PDB entry 8SB5 | electron microscopy, 3.90 A resolution | chains A and G of the 12 polymer chains in the assembly

== Chain A ==
Molecule: CH848.10.17.SOSIP gp120
Organism: HIV-1 06TG.HT008
UniProtKB: A0A1W6IPB2 (A0A1W6IPB2_9HIV1); the construct lacks a stretch of the UniProt sequence and is renumbered around it, so the offset changes along the chain: 34-139 = UniProt 30-135; 150-185 = UniProt 136-171; 186-309 = UniProt 174-297; 312-321 = UniProt 298-307; 3 more segments
Chain sequence (471 residues; numbered 31 to 513 plus 3 insertion-coded residues; 15 numbers in that range are skipped by the numbering (no residue carries them; nothing is unmodelled there); the number before each row is that of its first residue; a row labelled like 185a-185b holds insertion residues (185a, then the next letters in order)):
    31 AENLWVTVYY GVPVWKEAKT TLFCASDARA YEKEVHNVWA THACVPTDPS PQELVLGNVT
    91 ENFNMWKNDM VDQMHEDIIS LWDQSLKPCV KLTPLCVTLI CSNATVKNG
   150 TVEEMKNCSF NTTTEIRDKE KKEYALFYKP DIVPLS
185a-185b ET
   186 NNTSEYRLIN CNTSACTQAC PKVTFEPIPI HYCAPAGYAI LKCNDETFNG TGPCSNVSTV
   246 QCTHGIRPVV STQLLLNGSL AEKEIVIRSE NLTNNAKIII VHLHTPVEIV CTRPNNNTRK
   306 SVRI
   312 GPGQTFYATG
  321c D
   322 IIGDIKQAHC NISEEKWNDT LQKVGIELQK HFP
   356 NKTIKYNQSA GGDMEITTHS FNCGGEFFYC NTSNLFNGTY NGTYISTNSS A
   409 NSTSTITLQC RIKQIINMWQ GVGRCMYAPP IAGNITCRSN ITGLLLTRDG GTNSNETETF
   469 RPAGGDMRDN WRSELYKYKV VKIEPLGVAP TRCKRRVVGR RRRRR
Not modelled in the structure: 31, 444, 506-513
Sequence notes: expression tag (31-33, 512-513); conflict Cys201 (Val189 in A0A1W6IPB2), Cys433 (Ala417 in A0A1W6IPB2), Lys490 (Glu474 in A0A1W6IPB2), Glu492 (Gln476 in A0A1W6IPB2), Val496 (Ile480 in A0A1W6IPB2), Arg500 (Gly484 in A0A1W6IPB2), Cys501 (Ala485 in A0A1W6IPB2), Gly507 (Glu491 in A0A1W6IPB2), Arg509 (Glu493 in A0A1W6IPB2), Arg510 (Lys494 in A0A1W6IPB2)
Disulfide bonds: Cys54-Cys74, Cys119-Cys205, Cys126-Cys196, Cys131-Cys157, Cys201-Cys433, Cys218-Cys247, Cys228-Cys239, Cys296-Cys331, Cys378-Cys445, Cys385-Cys418
Covalent attachments: N-acetylglucosamine (NAG) linked to Asn156, Asn442; glycan linked to Asn301, Asn332

== Chain G ==
Molecule: CH848.10.17.SOSIP gp41
Organism: HIV-1 06TG.HT008
Chain sequence (132 residues; each row starts with the number of its first residue; note: 21 numbers in that range are skipped by the numbering (no residue carries them; nothing is unmodelled there)):
   512 AVGIGAVFLG FLGAAGSTMG AASMTLTVQA RNLLSG
   569 TVWGIKQLQA RVLAVERYLR DQQLLGIWGC SGKLICCTNV PWNSSWSNRN LSEIWDNMTW
   629 LQWDKEISNY TQIIYGLLEE SQNQQEKNEQ DLLALD
Disulfide bonds: Cys598-Cys604

== Interface between chain A and chain G ==
Pairs across the interface (7):
  Thr37(A) with Gln658(G)
  Tyr39(A) with Gln658(G), hydrogen bond
  Arg500(A) with Ala662(G)
  Cys501(A) with Gln658(G)
  Lys502(A) with Leu661(G)
  Arg504(A) with Leu661(G); Asp664(G), salt bridge
Other interface residues (no listed pair), chain A (7 interface residues in all): Thr499

== In short ==
Chain A and chain G form an interface of 7 and 4 residues respectively, with 1 hydrogen bond and 1 salt
bridge. Polar pairs include Arg504(A)-Asp664(G) and Tyr39(A)-Gln658(G). N-acetylglucosamine is covalently
linked to Asn156(A) and Asn442(A).
Chain A is CH848.10.17.SOSIP gp120 and chain G is CH848.10.17.SOSIP gp41, both from HIV-1 06TG.HT008; the
structure, CryoEM structure of DH270.I1.6-CH848.10.17, was determined by electron microscopy, deposited
together with 8SAL, 8SAN, 8SAQ, 8SAR, 8SAS, 8SAT and 9 further entries.
